8D3Q - chains B and E of the 10 polymer chains in the assembly; structure by electron microscopy, 3.90 A resolution.

[Chain B]
Protein: CRISPR-associated endonuclease Cas1
From: Alkalihalobacillus halodurans C-125
Notes: EC 3.1.-.-
UniProt: Q9KFX9 (Q9KFX9_ALKHC); numbering as in UniProt (aligned over 1-343)
Sequence (343 residues; row label = number of the first residue in the row):
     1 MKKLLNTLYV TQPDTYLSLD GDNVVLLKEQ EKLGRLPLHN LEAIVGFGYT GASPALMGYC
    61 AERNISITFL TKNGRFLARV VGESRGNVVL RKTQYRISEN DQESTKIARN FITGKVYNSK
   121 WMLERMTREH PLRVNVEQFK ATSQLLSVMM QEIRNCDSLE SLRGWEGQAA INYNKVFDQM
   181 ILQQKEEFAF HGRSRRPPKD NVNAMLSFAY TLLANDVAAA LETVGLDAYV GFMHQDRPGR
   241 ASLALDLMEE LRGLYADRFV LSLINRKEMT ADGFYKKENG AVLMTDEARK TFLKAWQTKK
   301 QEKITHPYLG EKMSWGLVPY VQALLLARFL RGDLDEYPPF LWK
Not modelled in the structure: 343
From the paper describing this entry:
  - catalytic residues: Glu166 (proposed by the authors, not directly observed)

[Chain E]
Protein: CRISPR-associated endonuclease Cas2
From: Alkalihalobacillus halodurans C-125
Notes: EC 3.1.-.-
UniProt: Q9KFX8 (CAS2_ALKHC); numbering as in UniProt (aligned over 1-96)
Sequence (98 residues; numbered -1 to 96; the number before each row is that of its first residue; numbers below 1 keep their minus sign (Gly-1 is residue -1)):
    -1 GSMLVLITYD VQTSSMGGTK RLRKVAKACQ NYGQRVQNSV FECIVDSTQL TSLKLELTSL
    59 IDEEKDSLRI YRLGNNYKTK VEHIGAKPSI DLEDPLIF
Sequence notes: expression tag (-1 to 0)
UniProt features mapped onto this chain:
  - binding site (Mg(2+)): Asp8
From the paper describing this entry:
  - mutagenesis - T46A/T49A/L53A/T56A/S57A: unchanged catalytic activity

[Interface between chain B and chain E]
Residue-residue contacts (32; chain B residue first):
  Lys3(B) with Ser0(E); Asp44(E)
  Asn6(B) with Leu90(E), hydrogen bond (side chain-backbone); Glu91(E); Asp92(E), hydrogen bond (side chain-backbone); Leu94(E)
  Thr7(B) with Pro93(E); Leu94(E)
  Leu8(B) with Leu94(E)
  Tyr9(B) with Leu94(E); Ile95(E); Phe96(E), hydrogen bond (backbone-backbone)
  Val10(B) with Phe96(E)
  Thr11(B) with Phe96(E), hydrogen bond (side chain-backbone)
  Gln12(B) with Phe96(E)
  Asp22(B) with Asn29(E)
  Asn23(B) with Gln28(E); Asn29(E)
  Leu26(B) with Phe96(E), hydrophobic
  Leu33(B) with Phe96(E)
  Leu36(B) with Leu94(E), hydrophobic
  Pro37(B) with Tyr30(E)
  His39(B) with Tyr30(E), hydrogen bond (side chain-backbone); Ile42(E); Val43(E)
  Asn40(B) with Ile42(E); Leu90(E)
  Lys290(B) with Ile95(E)
  Leu293(B) with Ile95(E), hydrophobic
  Lys294(B) with Ile95(E)
  Gln297(B) with Pro93(E)
  Gln301(B) with Glu91(E)
Also at the interface, not in a pair above, chain B (25 interface residues in all): Gly21, Arg35, Leu41, Thr298
Also at the interface, not in a pair above, chain E (15 interface residues in all): Gly31

[Summary]
Chain B and chain E form an interface of 25 and 15 residues respectively; the contacts include 5 hydrogen
bonds. Polar contacts include Asn6(B)-Leu90(E), Asn6(B)-Asp92(E) and Thr11(B)-Phe96(E). UniProt lists
Mg2+-binding residue Asp8(E) on chain E. The paper reports the catalytic residue Glu166(B);
T46A/T49A/L53A/T56A/S57A of chain E leave catalytic activity unchanged.
Chain B is CRISPR-associated endonuclease Cas1 and chain E is CRISPR-associated endonuclease Cas2, both from
Alkalihalobacillus halodurans C-125; the structure, Type I-C Cas4-Cas1-Cas2 complex bound to a PAM/NoPAM
prespacer, was determined by electron microscopy (same publication as 8D3L, 8D3M and 8D3P).
